PDB entry 8E82 | electron microscopy, 3.03 A resolution | chains A and B of the 9 polymer chains in the assembly

== Chain A (and B) ==
Molecule: DNA-directed RNA polymerase subunit alpha
Source organism: Mycobacterium tuberculosis
Notes: EC 2.7.7.6; chain B of this document is another copy of the same molecule, construct and numbering; everything in this record applies to it too
UniProt: A5U8D3 (RPOA_MYCTA); numbering as in UniProt (aligned over 1-347)
Amino-acid sequence (347 residues; each row starts with the number of its first residue):
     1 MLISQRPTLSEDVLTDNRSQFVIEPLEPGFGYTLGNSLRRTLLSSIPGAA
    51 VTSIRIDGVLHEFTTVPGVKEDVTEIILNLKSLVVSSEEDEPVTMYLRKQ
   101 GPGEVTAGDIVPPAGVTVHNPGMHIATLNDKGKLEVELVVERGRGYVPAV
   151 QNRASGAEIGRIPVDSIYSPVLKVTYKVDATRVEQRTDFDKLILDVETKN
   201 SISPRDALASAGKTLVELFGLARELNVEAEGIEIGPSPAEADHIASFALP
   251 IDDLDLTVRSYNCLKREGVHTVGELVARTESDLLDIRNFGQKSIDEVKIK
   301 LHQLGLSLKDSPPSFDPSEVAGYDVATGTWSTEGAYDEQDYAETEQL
Disordered / not traced: 227-347 (chain B: 238-347)

== How chain A and chain B interact ==
Residue-residue contacts (83; chain A residue first):
  M1(A) - E141(B)
  M1(A) - Y168(B)
  L2(A) - R142(B)
  L2(A) - G143(B)
  R6(A) - E217(B)
  P7(A) - L218(B)  hydrophobic
  P7(A) - L221(B)
  T8(A) - L221(B)
  L9(A) - L221(B)
  L9(A) - A222(B)  hydrophobic
  L26(A) - L218(B)  hydrophobic
  E27(A) - R144(B)  salt bridge
  G29(A) - R40(B)  hydrogen bond (backbone-side chain)
  F30(A) - S37(B)
  F30(A) - R40(B)
  F30(A) - T41(B)
  F30(A) - L215(B)  hydrophobic
  F30(A) - L218(B)  hydrophobic
  T33(A) - N36(B)
  T33(A) - S37(B)
  T33(A) - R40(B)
  L34(A) - F219(B)  hydrophobic
  S37(A) - T33(B)
  S37(A) - S37(B)
  S37(A) - F219(B)
  R40(A) - G29(B)  hydrogen bond (side chain-backbone)
  R40(A) - Y32(B)
  R40(A) - T33(B)  hydrogen bond
  T41(A) - T33(B)
  S45(A) - F30(B)
  S45(A) - I232(B)
  P47(A) - M1(B)  hydrophobic
  P47(A) - E230(B)
  G143(A) - M1(B)
  R144(A) - M1(B)  hydrogen bond
  R144(A) - E27(B)  salt bridge
  R144(A) - I232(B)
  E184(A) - V150(B)
  R186(A) - V147(B)
  R186(A) - P148(B)
  R186(A) - A149(B)  hydrogen bond (side chain-backbone)
  R186(A) - V150(B)
  R205(A) - L225(B)  hydrogen bond (side chain-backbone)
  D206(A) - N226(B)
  L208(A) - L225(B)  hydrophobic
  A209(A) - N226(B)
  S210(A) - E230(B)  hydrogen bond (side chain-backbone)
  G212(A) - F219(B)
  K213(A) - R223(B)
  K213(A) - V227(B)  hydrogen bond (side chain-backbone)
  K213(A) - A229(B)
  T214(A) - F30(B)
  T214(A) - I232(B)
  L215(A) - T33(B)
  L215(A) - F219(B)  hydrophobic
  V216(A) - V216(B)
  V216(A) - F219(B)
  V216(A) - G220(B)
  E217(A) - I232(B)
  E217(A) - E233(B)
  E217(A) - I234(B)
  L218(A) - F30(B)  hydrophobic
  L218(A) - L34(B)  hydrophobic
  L218(A) - I234(B)  hydrophobic
  F219(A) - L34(B)  hydrophobic
  F219(A) - S37(B)
  F219(A) - G212(B)
  F219(A) - L215(B)  hydrophobic
  F219(A) - V216(B)
  F219(A) - F219(B)  hydrophobic
  G220(A) - V216(B)
  L221(A) - P7(B)
  L221(A) - I234(B)  hydrophobic
  A222(A) - L9(B)
  R223(A) - A209(B)
  R223(A) - G212(B)
  R223(A) - K213(B)
  E224(A) - L9(B)
  L225(A) - E11(B)
  L225(A) - F21(B)  hydrophobic
  L225(A) - R205(B)
  L225(A) - L208(B)  hydrophobic
  N226(A) - A209(B)
Other interface residues (no listed pair), chain A (44 interface residues in all): F21, L38, Q185
Other interface residues (no listed pair), chain B (52 interface residues in all): I23, L38, S44, Q151, G231, G235

== Overview ==
Chain A and chain B form an interface of 44 and 52 residues respectively; the contacts include 8 hydrogen
bonds and 2 salt bridges. Polar contacts include E27(A)-R144(B), G29(A)-R40(B) and R40(A)-T33(B).
Chain A and chain B are both DNA-directed RNA polymerase subunit alpha (Mycobacterium tuberculosis); the
structure, Mycobacterium tuberculosis RNAP elongation complex with NusG transcription factor, was determined
by electron microscopy together with 8E74, 8E79, 8E8M and 8E95 from the same study.
